PDB entry 6NMC | electron microscopy, 4.24 A resolution (low resolution: residue-level contacts below are approximate; hydrogen-bond / salt-bridge calls are withheld) | chains A and G of the 4 polymer chains in the assembly

Chain A:
Molecule: Cpf1
Organism: Lachnospiraceae bacterium ND2006
UniProt: A0A182DWE3 (A0A182DWE3_9FIRM); residues 2-1227 here correspond to UniProt positions 3-1228 (UniProt number = residue number + 1)
Chain sequence (1227 residues; each row starts with the number of its first residue):
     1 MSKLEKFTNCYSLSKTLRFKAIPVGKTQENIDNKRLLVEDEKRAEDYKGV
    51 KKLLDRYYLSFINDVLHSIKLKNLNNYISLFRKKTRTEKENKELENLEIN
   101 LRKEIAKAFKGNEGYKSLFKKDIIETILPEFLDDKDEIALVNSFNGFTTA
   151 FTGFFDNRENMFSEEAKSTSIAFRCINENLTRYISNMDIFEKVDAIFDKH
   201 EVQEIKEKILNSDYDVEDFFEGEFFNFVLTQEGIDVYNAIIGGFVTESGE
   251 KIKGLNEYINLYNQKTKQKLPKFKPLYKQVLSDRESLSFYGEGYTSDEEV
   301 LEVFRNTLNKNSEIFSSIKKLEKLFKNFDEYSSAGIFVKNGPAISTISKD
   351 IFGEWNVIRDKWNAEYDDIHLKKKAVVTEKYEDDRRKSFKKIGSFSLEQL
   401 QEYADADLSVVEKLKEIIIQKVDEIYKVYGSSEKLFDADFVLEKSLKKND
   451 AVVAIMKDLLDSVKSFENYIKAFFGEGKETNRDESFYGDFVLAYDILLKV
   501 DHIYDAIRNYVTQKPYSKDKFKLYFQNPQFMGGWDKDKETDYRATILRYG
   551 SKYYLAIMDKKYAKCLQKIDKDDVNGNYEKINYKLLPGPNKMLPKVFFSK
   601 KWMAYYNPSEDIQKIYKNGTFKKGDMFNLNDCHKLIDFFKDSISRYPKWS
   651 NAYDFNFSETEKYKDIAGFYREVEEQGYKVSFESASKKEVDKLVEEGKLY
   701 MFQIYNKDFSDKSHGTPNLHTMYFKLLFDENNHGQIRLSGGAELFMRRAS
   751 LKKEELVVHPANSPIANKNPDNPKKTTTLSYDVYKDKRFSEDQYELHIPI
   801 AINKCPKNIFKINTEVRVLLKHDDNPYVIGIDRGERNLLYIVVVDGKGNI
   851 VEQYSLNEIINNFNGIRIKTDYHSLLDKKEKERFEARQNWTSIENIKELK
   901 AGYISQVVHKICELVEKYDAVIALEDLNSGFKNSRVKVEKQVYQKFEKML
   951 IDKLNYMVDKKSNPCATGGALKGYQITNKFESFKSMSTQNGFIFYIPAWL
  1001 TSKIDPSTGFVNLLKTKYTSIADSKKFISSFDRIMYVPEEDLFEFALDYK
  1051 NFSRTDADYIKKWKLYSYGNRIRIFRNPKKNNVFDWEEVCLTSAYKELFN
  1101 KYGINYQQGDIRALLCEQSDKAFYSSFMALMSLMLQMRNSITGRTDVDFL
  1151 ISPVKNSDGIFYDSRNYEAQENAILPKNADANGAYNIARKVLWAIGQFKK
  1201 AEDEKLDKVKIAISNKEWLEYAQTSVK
Not modelled in the structure: 131-134, 281-291, 1076-1085
Sequence notes: expression tag (1); conflict Asn112 (Ala113 in A0A182DWE3), Glu113 (Ala114 in A0A182DWE3), Phe131 (Ala132 in A0A182DWE3), Leu132 (Ala133 in A0A182DWE3), Gln264 (Ala265 in A0A182DWE3), Lys269 (Ala270 in A0A182DWE3), Val357 (Leu358 in A0A182DWE3), Arg1076 (Ala1077 in A0A182DWE3), Asn1077 (Ala1078 in A0A182DWE3), Pro1078 (Ala1079 in A0A182DWE3), Asp1085 (Ala1086 in A0A182DWE3)
Metal / ion sites: Mg2+: Thr716 (shared with A19(G) of chain G)

Chain G:
Molecule: 40-nt RNA strand
Sequence (40 nucleotides; numbered 3 to 42; the number before each row is that of its first residue):
     3 AAUUUCUACUAAGUGUAGAUGGAAAUUAGGUGCGCUUGGC
Not modelled in the structure: 28-42
Metal / ion sites: Mg2+: A19 (shared with Thr716(A) of chain A)

Interface between chain A and chain G:
Pairs across the interface (83):
  Ser14(A) - G23(G)
  Lys15(A) - G23(G)
  Thr16(A) - G23(G)
  Thr16(A) - G24(G)
  Arg18(A) - U6(G)
  Arg18(A) - U7(G)
  Arg18(A) - G24(G)
  Phe19(A) - U6(G)
  Lys20(A) - U6(G)
  Lys514(A) - U9(G)
  Tyr516(A) - C8(G)
  Lys520(A) - A25(G)
  Asn706(A) - U6(G)
  Lys707(A) - U5(G)
  Lys707(A) - U6(G)
  Lys707(A) - U18(G)
  Ser710(A) - G17(G)
  Lys712(A) - U16(G)
  Ser713(A) - U18(G)
  His714(A) - A14(G)
  His714(A) - G17(G)
  His714(A) - U18(G)
  Gly715(A) - U18(G)
  Gly715(A) - A19(G)
  Thr716(A) - A19(G)
  Asn718(A) - U6(G)
  Asn718(A) - U7(G)
  Asn718(A) - A21(G)
  Asn718(A) - U22(G)
  His720(A) - U22(G)
  Glu743(A) - G24(G)
  Glu743(A) - A25(G)
  Phe745(A) - A25(G)
  Arg747(A) - U7(G)
  His759(A) - A3(G)
  Ile765(A) - A3(G)
  Ala766(A) - A3(G)
  Asn767(A) - A3(G)
  Asn767(A) - U12(G)
  Lys768(A) - A3(G)
  Lys768(A) - U12(G)
  Asn769(A) - C11(G)
  Asn769(A) - U12(G)
  Asn772(A) - A13(G)
  Lys774(A) - A13(G)
  Lys774(A) - G15(G)
  Thr777(A) - U12(G)
  Thr777(A) - A13(G)
  Thr777(A) - G15(G)
  Tyr781(A) - A4(G)
  Tyr781(A) - G15(G)
  Tyr781(A) - U16(G)
  Val783(A) - A4(G)
  Tyr784(A) - A4(G)
  Asp786(A) - A4(G)
  Lys787(A) - U5(G)
  Arg788(A) - U5(G)
  Arg788(A) - U7(G)
  Arg788(A) - C8(G)
  Gln793(A) - U6(G)
  Gln793(A) - U7(G)
  His797(A) - G24(G)
  Asn861(A) - A13(G)
  Asn861(A) - A19(G)
  Phe863(A) - A13(G)
  Phe863(A) - A19(G)
  Thr870(A) - A10(G)
  Tyr872(A) - A10(G)
  Leu875(A) - A10(G)
  Lys879(A) - A10(G)
  Glu898(A) - U9(G)
  Leu899(A) - A10(G)
  Gly902(A) - U9(G)
  Ser905(A) - G20(G)
  Ser905(A) - A21(G)
  Gln906(A) - U9(G)
  Gln906(A) - G20(G)
  His909(A) - G20(G)
  Asp952(A) - G23(G)
  Lys953(A) - U22(G)
  Lys960(A) - G20(G)
  Lys960(A) - A21(G)
  Lys961(A) - G20(G)
Also at the interface, not in a pair above, chain A (65 interface residues in all): Tyr705, Leu719, Thr778, Leu779, Asp782, Lys785, Phe789, Glu795, Met949, Val958

Overview:
The interface between chain A and chain G involves 65 residues on one side and 23 on the other. Thr716(A) and
A19(G) coordinate Mg2+.
Chain A is Cpf1 (Lachnospiraceae bacterium ND2006) and chain G is a 40-nt RNA strand; the structure, CryoEM
structure of the LbCas12a-crRNA-2xAcrVA1 complex, was determined by electron microscopy together with 6NM9,
6NMA, 6NMD, 6NME and 6OMV from the same study.
